Entry 5NET (electron microscopy, 8.60 A resolution (very low resolution: no residue pairs are listed; an interface is given only as per-side residue counts)); this record covers chains 1 and B of the 6 polymer chains in the assembly.

Chain 1:
Name: O1 Manisa VP1
From: Foot-and-mouth disease virus
UniProt: Q6PMW3 (Q6PMW3_9PICO); residues 1-208 here correspond to UniProt positions 725-932 (UniProt number = residue number + 724)
Amino-acid sequence (208 residues; numbered 1 to 208; the number before each row is that of its first residue):
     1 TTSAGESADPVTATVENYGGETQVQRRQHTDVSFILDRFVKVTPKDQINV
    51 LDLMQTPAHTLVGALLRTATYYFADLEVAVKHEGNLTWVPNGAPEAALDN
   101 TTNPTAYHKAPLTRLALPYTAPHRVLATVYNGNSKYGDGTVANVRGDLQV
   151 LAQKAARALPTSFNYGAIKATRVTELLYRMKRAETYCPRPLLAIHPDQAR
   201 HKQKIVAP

Chain B:
Name: Integrin beta-6
From: Homo sapiens
UniProt: P18564 (ITB6_HUMAN); the construct has insertions or renumbered stretches relative to UniProt, so the offset changes along the chain: 5-28 = UniProt 22-45; 38-471 = UniProt 58-491
Amino-acid sequence (470 residues; numbered 5 to 471 plus 12 insertion-coded residues; 9 numbers in that range are skipped by the numbering (no residue carries them; nothing is unmodelled there); the number before each row is that of its first residue; a row labelled like 28A-28L holds insertion residues (28A, then the next letters in order)):
     5 GCALGGAETCEDCLLIGPQCAWCA
28A-28L QENFTHPSGVGE
    38 RCDTPANLLAKGCQLNFIENPVSQVEILKNKPLSVGRQKNSSDIVQIAPQ
    88 SLILKLRPGGAQTLQVHVRQTEDYPVDLYYLMDLSASMDDDLNTIKELGS
   138 RLSKEMSKLTSNFRLGFGSFVEKPVSPFVKTTPEEIANPCSSIPYFCLPT
   188 FGFKHILPLTNDAERFNEIVKNQKISANIDTPEGGFDAIMQAAVCKEKIG
   238 WRNDSLHLLVFVSDADSHFGMDSKLAGIVCPNDGLCHLDSKNEYSMSTVL
   288 EYPTIGQLIDKLVQNNVLLIFAVTQEQVHLYENYAKLIPGATVGLLQKDS
   338 GNILQLIISAYEELRSEVELEVLGDTEGLNLSFTAICNNGTLFQHQKKCS
   388 HMKVGDTASFSVTVNIPHCERRSRHIIIKPVGLGDALELLVSPECNCDCQ
   438 KEVEVNSSKCHNGNGSFQCGVCACHPGHMGPRCE
Unresolved in the structure: 11-12, 28A-28L, 43-49, 439
Construct notes: conflict Cys-267 (Ile287 in P18564), Asn-449 (His469 in P18564)
Curated features (UniProtKB/Swiss-Prot):
  - binding site (Mg(2+)): Asp-120, Ser-122, Ser-124, Glu-220
  - binding site (Ca(2+)): Ser-124, Asp-127, Asp-128, Glu-159, Asn-215, Asp-217, Pro-219, Glu-220, Asp-251, Lys-335
  - glycosylation (N-linked (GlcNAc...) asparagine): Asn-28C, Asn-77, Asn-240, Asn-367, Asn-376, Asn-443, Asn-451
Cystine bridges: Cys-6/Cys-24, Cys-14/Cys-434, Cys-17/Cys-39, Cys-27/Cys-50, Cys-177/Cys-184, Cys-232/Cys-273, Cys-374/Cys-386, Cys-406/Cys-432, Cys-436/Cys-456, Cys-447/Cys-459, Cys-461/Cys-470
Glycans and other covalent adducts: N-acetylglucosamine (NAG) linked to Asn-77

Chain 1 / chain B interface:
At this resolution (9 A) residue pairs are not listed: 11 residues of chain 1 and 16 of chain B lie at the interface.
The authors on this interface:
  - interface residues, chain 1: Arg-145(1)
  - interface residues, chain 1: Leu-148(1), Leu-151(1) (proposed by the authors, not directly observed)

Overview:
Chain 1 and chain B form an interface of 11 and 16 residues respectively. N-acetylglucosamine is covalently
linked to Asn-77(B). UniProt lists 4 Mg2+-binding residues and 10 Ca2+-binding residues on chain B. From the
paper: interface residues Arg-145(1), Leu-148(1) and Leu-151(1).
Here chain 1 is O1 Manisa VP1 (Foot-and-mouth disease virus) and chain B is Integrin beta-6 (Homo sapiens).
Entry 5NET (Localised Reconstruction of Integrin alpha V beta 6 bound to Foot and Mouth Disease Virus O1 ...)
was determined by electron microscopy (same publication as 5NE4, 5NED, 5NEJ, 5NEM and 5NER).
